PDB entry 6V12 | electron microscopy, 3.08 A resolution | chains A and B of the 60 polymer chains in the assembly

# Chain A (and B)
Name: Capsid protein
From: Adeno-associated virus - 8
Notes: chain B of this document is another copy of the same molecule, construct and numbering; everything in this record applies to it too
UniProtKB: Q8JQF8 (Q8JQF8_9VIRU); numbering as in UniProt (aligned over 218-738)
Sequence (521 residues; numbered 218 to 738; the number before each row is that of its first residue):
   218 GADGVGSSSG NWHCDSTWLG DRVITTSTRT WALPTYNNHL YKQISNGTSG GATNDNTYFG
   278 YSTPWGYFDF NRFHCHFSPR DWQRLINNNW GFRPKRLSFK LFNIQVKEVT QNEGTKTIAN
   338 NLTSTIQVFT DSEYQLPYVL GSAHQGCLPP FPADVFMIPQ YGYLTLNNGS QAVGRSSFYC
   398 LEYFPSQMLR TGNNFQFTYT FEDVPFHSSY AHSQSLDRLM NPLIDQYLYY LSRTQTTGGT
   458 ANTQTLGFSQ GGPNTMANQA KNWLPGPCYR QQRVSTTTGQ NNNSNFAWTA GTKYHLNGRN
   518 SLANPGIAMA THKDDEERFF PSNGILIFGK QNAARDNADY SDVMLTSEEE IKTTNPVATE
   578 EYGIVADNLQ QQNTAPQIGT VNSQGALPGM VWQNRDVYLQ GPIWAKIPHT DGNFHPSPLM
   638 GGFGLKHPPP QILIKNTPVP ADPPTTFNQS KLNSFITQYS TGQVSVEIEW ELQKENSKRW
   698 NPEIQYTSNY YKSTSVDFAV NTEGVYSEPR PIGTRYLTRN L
What the authors report for this chain:
  - conformationally variable residues (order/disorder transition): G218

# How chain A and chain B interact
Pairs across the interface - 97 pairs, chain A then chain B:
  V222(A) - G223(B)
  Y258(A) - F368(B)  hydrophobic
  Y258(A) - A370(B)  hydrophobic
  Y258(A) - V717(B)  hydrophobic
  Y258(A) - G721(B)
  K259(A) - T719(B)
  Q260(A) - T711(B)  hydrogen bond (side chain-backbone)
  Q260(A) - S712(B)
  Q260(A) - V717(B)
  Q260(A) - N718(B)  hydrogen bond (backbone-backbone)
  Q260(A) - T719(B)
  F276(A) - V713(B)  hydrophobic
  Y278(A) - V713(B)
  Y278(A) - A716(B)
  Y278(A) - V717(B)
  N329(A) - T332(B)  hydrogen bond
  N338(A) - K324(B)
  N338(A) - N337(B)  hydrogen bond
  L339(A) - V222(B)
  L339(A) - N337(B)
  T340(A) - Q322(B)  hydrogen bond (backbone-side chain)
  T340(A) - N337(B)  hydrogen bond
  T340(A) - L339(B)
  T340(A) - T408(B)
  Q344(A) - W229(B)
  N385(A) - K709(B)
  Q388(A) - K709(B)
  Q388(A) - S710(B)
  Q388(A) - T711(B)
  A389(A) - K709(B)
  A389(A) - S710(B)  hydrogen bond (backbone-backbone)
  A389(A) - V713(B)  hydrophobic
  G391(A) - N706(B)
  G391(A) - Y707(B)
  R392(A) - Y707(B)
  S393(A) - V713(B)
  F395(A) - F368(B)  hydrophobic
  F395(A) - A716(B)  hydrophobic
  F395(A) - V717(B)  hydrophobic
  C397(A) - F368(B)  hydrophobic
  C397(A) - P369(B)
  E399(A) - W229(B)  hydrogen bond (backbone-side chain)
  E399(A) - C231(B)
  E399(A) - P369(B)
  E399(A) - A370(B)
  Y400(A) - C231(B)
  Y400(A) - S233(B)  hydrogen bond
  Y400(A) - S295(B)
  Y400(A) - D298(B)  hydrogen bond
  F401(A) - W229(B)
  F401(A) - C231(B)
  P402(A) - W229(B)
  P402(A) - C231(B)
  S403(A) - N228(B)
  S403(A) - W229(B)  hydrogen bond (backbone-backbone)
  Q404(A) - N228(B)
  M405(A) - S225(B)  hydrogen bond (backbone-side chain)
  M405(A) - G227(B)
  M405(A) - N228(B)  hydrogen bond (backbone-side chain)
  M405(A) - W229(B)
  M405(A) - N320(B)
  R407(A) - G221(B)
  R407(A) - V222(B)
  R407(A) - G223(B)
  R407(A) - S224(B)  hydrogen bond (side chain-backbone)
  R407(A) - N320(B)
  R407(A) - I321(B)
  R407(A) - T408(B)  hydrogen bond (side chain-backbone)
  T408(A) - G223(B)
  G409(A) - G223(B)  hydrogen bond (backbone-backbone)
  N410(A) - G223(B)
  N410(A) - S224(B)
  N410(A) - S225(B)  hydrogen bond (side chain-backbone)
  T654(A) - Q680(B)
  V656(A) - K324(B)
  P657(A) - V372(B)  hydrophobic
  P657(A) - Y676(B)  hydrogen bond (backbone-side chain)
  P657(A) - T678(B)
  A658(A) - Y676(B)
  D659(A) - K333(B)  salt bridge
  D659(A) - Y676(B)
  P660(A) - P251(B)  hydrophobic
  P660(A) - Y676(B)
  P661(A) - P251(B)
  P661(A) - M374(B)
  T662(A) - Y253(B)
  T663(A) - M374(B)
  F664(A) - G363(B)
  F664(A) - M374(B)
  F664(A) - I375(B)
  F664(A) - P376(B)  hydrophobic
  Q666(A) - Q362(B)  hydrogen bond
  K668(A) - D371(B)  salt bridge
  K668(A) - V372(B)
  K668(A) - G721(B)  hydrogen bond (side chain-backbone)
  L669(A) - V372(B)  hydrogen bond (backbone-backbone)
  L669(A) - M374(B)  hydrophobic
Interface residues without a listed pair, chain A (52 interface residues in all): L257, E325, S341, T342, V390, P655, N665, F672, I673
Interface residues without a listed pair, chain B (61 interface residues in all): H230, D232, T247, A249, T252, F319, V326, I335, F373, S705, Y708, F715, E720

# Overview
The interface between chain A and chain B involves 52 residues on one side and 61 on the other; the contacts
include 21 hydrogen bonds and 2 salt bridges. Polar contacts include D659(A)-K333(B), K668(A)-D371(B) and
Q260(A)-T711(B). The paper reports conformational variability at G218(A).
Both chains are Capsid protein (Adeno-associated virus - 8). Entry 6V12 (Empty AAV8 particles) was determined
by electron microscopy (same publication as 6O9R, 6V10, 6V1G, 6V1T and 6V1Z).
